Entry 8OW1 (electron microscopy, 3.70 A resolution); this record covers chains A and D of the 42 polymer chains in the assembly.

# Chain A
Name: Centromere-binding protein 1
Organism: Saccharomyces cerevisiae
UniProt: P17106 (CBF1_YEAST); numbering as in UniProt (aligned over 1-351)
Amino-acid sequence (351 residues; numbered 1 to 351; the number before each row is that of its first residue):
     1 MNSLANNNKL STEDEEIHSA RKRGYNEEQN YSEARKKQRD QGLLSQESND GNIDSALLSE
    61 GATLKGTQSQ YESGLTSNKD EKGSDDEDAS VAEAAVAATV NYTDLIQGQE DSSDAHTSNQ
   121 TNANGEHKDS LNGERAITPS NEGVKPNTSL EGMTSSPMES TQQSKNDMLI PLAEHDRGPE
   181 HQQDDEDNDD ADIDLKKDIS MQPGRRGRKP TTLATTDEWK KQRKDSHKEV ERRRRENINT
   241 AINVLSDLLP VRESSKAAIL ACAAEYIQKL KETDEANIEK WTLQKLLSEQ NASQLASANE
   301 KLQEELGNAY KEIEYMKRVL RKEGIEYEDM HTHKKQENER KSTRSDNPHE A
Unresolved in the structure: 1-220, 331-351
UniProt features mapped onto this chain:
  - modified residue: Met1 (N-acetylmethionine), Ser45 (Phosphoserine), Ser48 (Phosphoserine), Ser84 (Phosphoserine), Thr138 (Phosphothreonine)
Reported in the primary citation:
  - mutagenesis - L283E/L287W: decreased growth in response to benomyl
  - mutagenesis - K224S/K228S/R234S/R235S/K256S: decreased growth

# Chain D
Molecule: C0N3
Sequence (153 nucleotides; row label = number of the first residue in the row):
     1 ATAAGTCACA TGGTGCCGAG GCCGCTCAAT TGGTCGTAGA CAGCTCTAGC ACCGCTTAAA
    61 CGCACGTACG CGCTGTCCCC CGCGTTTTAA TATTAGTGTA TTTGATTTCC GAAAGTTAAA
   121 AAAGAAATAG TAAGAAATAT ATATTTCATT GAA

# Chain A / chain D interface
Residue-residue contacts (9; chain A residue first):
  His227(A) with DT11(D), base contact; DG12(D), base contact
  Lys228(A) with DA10(D), salt bridge to the phosphate
  Glu231(A) with DT11(D), base contact
  Arg232(A) with DC9(D), phosphate contact
  Arg235(A) with DA8(D), sugar contact; DC9(D), salt bridge to the phosphate
  Glu236(A) with DC9(D), phosphate contact
  Asn239(A) with DA8(D), hydrogen bond to the phosphate
Other interface residues (no listed pair), chain A (9 interface residues in all): Ser254, Ser255
Other interface residues (no listed pair), chain D (8 interface residues in all): DT6, DC7, DG13

# Overview
9 residues of chain A face 8 of chain D across their interface; the contacts include 1 hydrogen bond and 2
salt bridges. Among the polar pairs are Asn239(A)-DA8(D), Lys228(A)-DA10(D) and Arg235(A)-DC9(D). From the
paper: L283E/L287W of chain A reduce growth in response to benomyl; K224S/K228S/R234S/R235S/K256S of chain A
reduce growth.
Chain A is Centromere-binding protein 1 (Saccharomyces cerevisiae) and chain D is C0N3; the structure, Cryo-EM
structure of the yeast Inner kinetochore bound to a CENP-A nucleosome, was determined by electron microscopy
together with 8OVW, 8OVX and 8OW0 from the same study.
